3KCG - chains L and H of the 3 polymer chains in the assembly; structure by X-ray diffraction, 1.70 A resolution.

[Chain L]
Name: Coagulation factor IXa light chain
From: Homo sapiens
Notes: EC 3.4.21.22; fragment: egf2
UniProtKB: P00740 (FA9_HUMAN); residues 85-142 here correspond to UniProt positions 131-188 (UniProt number = residue number + 46)
Sequence (59 residues; numbered 84 to 142; the number before each row is that of its first residue):
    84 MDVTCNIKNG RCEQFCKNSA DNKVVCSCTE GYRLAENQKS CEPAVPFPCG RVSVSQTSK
Unresolved in the structure: 138-142
Differences from the reference sequence: initiating methionine (84)
Cystine bridges: Cys88-Cys99, Cys95-Cys109, Cys111-Cys124

[Chain H]
Name: Coagulation factor IXa heavy chain
From: Homo sapiens
Notes: EC 3.4.21.22
UniProtKB: P00740 (FA9_HUMAN); the construct lacks a stretch of the UniProt sequence and is renumbered around it, so the offset changes along the chain: 16-36 = UniProt 227-247; 38-60 = UniProt 248-270; 61-95 = UniProt 272-306; 96-129 = UniProt 309-342; 6 more segments
Sequence (235 residues; each row starts with the number of its first residue; note: 3 numbers in that range are skipped by the numbering (no residue carries them; nothing is unmodelled there); a row labelled like 95A-95B holds insertion residues (95A, then the next letters in order)):
    16 VVGGEDAKPG QFPWQVVLNG K
    38 VDAFCGGSIV NEKWIVTAAH CVE
   60A T
    61 GVKITVVAGE HNIEETEHTE QKRNVIRIIP HHNYN
95A-95B AA
    96 INKYNHDIAL LELDEPLVLN SYVTPICIAD KEYT
129A-129B NI
   130 FLKFGSGYVS GWGRVF
   147 HKGRSALVLQ YLRVPLVDRA TCLRSTKFTI YNNMFCAG
  184A F
   185 HEGG
  188A R
   189 DSCQGDAGGP HVTEVEGTSF LTGIISWGE
   219 ECA
  221A M
   222 KGKYGIYTKV SRYVNWIKEK TKLT
Differences from the reference sequence: engineered mutation Ala195 (Ser411 in P00740)
Cystine bridges: Cys42-Cys58, Cys168-Cys182, Cys191-Cys220
Metal / ion sites: Ca2+: Glu70, Asn72, Glu75, Glu77, Glu80
Swiss-Prot annotation at these positions:
  - active site (Charge relay system): His57, Asp102
  - binding site (Ca(2+)): Glu70, Asn72, Glu75, Glu77, Glu80

[Chain L / chain H interface]
Cross-chain cystine bridges: Cys132(L)-Cys122(H)
Contacting residue pairs (35; chain L residue first):
  Asn92(L) with Tyr128(H), hydrogen bond
  Glu96(L) with Glu204(H)
  Gln97(L) with Tyr128(H)
  Phe98(L) with Ala124(H), hydrophobic; Tyr128(H), hydrophobic; Phe208(H), hydrophobic
  Cys99(L) with Tyr128(H), hydrogen bond (backbone-side chain)
  Thr112(L) with Cys122(H); Ile123(H)
  Tyr115(L) with Thr206(H)
  Phe130(L) with Leu114(H); Asn115(H); Ser116(H)
  Pro131(L) with Thr119(H)
  Cys132(L) with Pro120(H); Ile121(H); Cys122(H), disulfide; Thr206(H)
  Gly133(L) with Trp29(H); Pro120(H), hydrogen bond (backbone-backbone); Cys122(H), hydrogen bond (backbone-side chain); Gly205(H); Thr206(H); Ser207(H), hydrogen bond (backbone-backbone)
  Arg134(L) with Pro28(H); Trp29(H); Gly205(H); Thr206(H), hydrogen bond
  Val135(L) with Gly25(H); Gln26(H)
  Ser136(L) with Ser116(H), hydrogen bond
  Val137(L) with Pro24(H); Gly25(H); Ser116(H); Tyr117(H), hydrophobic
Also at the interface, not in a pair above, chain H (23 interface residues in all): Phe130, Val203

[Overview]
Chain L and chain H form an interface of 15 and 23 residues respectively; the contacts include 1 disulfide
bond and 7 hydrogen bonds. Among the polar pairs are Asn92(L)-Tyr128(H), Cys99(L)-Tyr128(H) and
Gly133(L)-Cys122(H).
Here chain L is Coagulation factor IXa light chain and chain H is Coagulation factor IXa heavy chain, both
from Homo sapiens. Entry 3KCG (Crystal structure of the antithrombin-factor IXa-pentasaccharide complex) was
determined by X-ray diffraction.
